6IQ4 - chains H and J of the 10 polymer chains in the assembly; structure by X-ray diffraction, 2.25 A resolution.

[Chain H]
Molecule: Histone H2B type 1-J
Organism: Homo sapiens
UniProt: P06899 (H2B1J_HUMAN); residues 28-122 here correspond to UniProt positions 32-126 (UniProt number = residue number + 4)
Chain sequence (95 residues; each row starts with the number of its first residue):
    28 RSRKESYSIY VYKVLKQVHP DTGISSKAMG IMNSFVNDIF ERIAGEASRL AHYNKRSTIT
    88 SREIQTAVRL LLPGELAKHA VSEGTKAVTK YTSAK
UniProt features mapped onto this chain:
  - modified residue: Lys31 (N6-(2-hydroxyisobutyryl)lysine), Glu32 (PolyADP-ribosyl glutamic acid), Ser33 (Phosphoserine), Lys40 (N6-(2-hydroxyisobutyryl)lysine), Lys43 (N6-(2-hydroxyisobutyryl)lysine), Lys54 (N6,N6-dimethyllysine), Arg76 (Dimethylated arginine), Lys82 (N6,N6,N6-trimethyllysine), Arg83 (Omega-N-methylarginine), Arg89 (Omega-N-methylarginine), Lys105 (N6-(2-hydroxyisobutyryl)lysine), Thr112 (Phosphothreonine), Lys113 (N6-(2-hydroxyisobutyryl)lysine), Lys117 (N6-(2-hydroxyisobutyryl)lysine)
  - glycosylation: Ser109 (O-linked (GlcNAc) serine)
  - cross-link (Glycyl lysine isopeptide (Lys-Gly)): Lys31 (interchain with G-Cter in ubiquitin), Lys117 (interchain with G-Cter in ubiquitin)

[Chain J]
Molecule: 145-nt DNA strand
Organism: Homo sapiens
Sequence (145 nucleotides; row label = number of the first residue in the row; numbers below 1 keep their minus sign (DA-72 is residue -72)):
   -72 ATCAATATCC ACCTGCAGAT ACTACCAAAA GTGTATTTGG AAACTGCTCC ATCAAAAGGC
   -12 ATGTTCAGCT GATTCAGCTG AACATGCCTT TTGATGGAGC AGTTTCCAAA TACACTTTTG
    48 GTAGTATCTG CAGGTGGATA TTGAT
Bound ions: Mg2+ near DG60 (its only coordinating residue here)

[How chain H and chain J interact]
Contacting residue pairs (13):
  Ser29(H) - DG29(J)  hydrogen bond to the phosphate
  Arg30(H) - DA-46(J)  sugar contact
  Arg30(H) - DA-45(J)  sugar contact
  Tyr39(H) - DT-53(J)  hydrogen bond to the phosphate
  Gly50(H) - DT-53(J)  phosphate contact
  Ile51(H) - DA-54(J)  phosphate contact
  Ile51(H) - DT-53(J)  hydrogen bond to the phosphate
  Ser52(H) - DA-54(J)  phosphate contact
  Ser53(H) - DA-54(J)  hydrogen bond to the phosphate
  Arg83(H) - DG-34(J)  phosphate contact
  Ser84(H) - DT-35(J)  hydrogen bond to the phosphate
  Ser84(H) - DG-34(J)  hydrogen bond to the phosphate
  Thr85(H) - DG-34(J)  hydrogen bond to the phosphate
Other interface residues (no listed pair), chain H (12 interface residues in all): Arg28, Glu32
Other interface residues (no listed pair), chain J (9 interface residues in all): DA-44, DT30

[Summary]
12 residues of chain H and 9 residues of chain J are in contact; the contacts include 7 hydrogen bonds. Polar
contacts include Ser29(H)-DG29(J), Tyr39(H)-DT-53(J) and Ile51(H)-DT-53(J).
Chain H is Histone H2B type 1-J and chain J is a 145-nt DNA strand, both from Homo sapiens; the structure,
Nucleosome core particle cross-linked with a hetero-binuclear molecule possessing RAPTA and gold(I)
4-(diphenylphosphino)benzoic acid groups, was determined by X-ray diffraction.
